Entry 8AC4 (electron microscopy, 2.70 A resolution); this record covers chains D and I of the 20 polymer chains in the assembly.

Chain D:
Molecule: YALI0A17468p
Organism: Yarrowia lipolytica
UniProtKB: Q6CGP7 (Q6CGP7_YARLI); numbering as in UniProt (aligned over 1-330)
Chain sequence (330 residues; row label = number of the first residue in the row):
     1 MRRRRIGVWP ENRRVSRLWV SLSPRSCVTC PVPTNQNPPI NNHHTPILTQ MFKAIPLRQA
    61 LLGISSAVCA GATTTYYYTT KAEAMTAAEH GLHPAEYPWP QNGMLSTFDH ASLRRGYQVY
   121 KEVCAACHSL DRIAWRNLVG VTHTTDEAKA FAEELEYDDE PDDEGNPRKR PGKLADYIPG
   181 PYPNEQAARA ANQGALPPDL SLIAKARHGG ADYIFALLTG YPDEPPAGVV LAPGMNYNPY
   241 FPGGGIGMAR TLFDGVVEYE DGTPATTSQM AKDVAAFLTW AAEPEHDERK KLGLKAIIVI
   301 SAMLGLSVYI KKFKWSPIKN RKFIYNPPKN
Unresolved in the structure: 1-84, 329-330
Bound ions: heme c Fe: His128, Met248
Residues lining bound ligands:
  - heme c (HEC): Val119, Val123, Cys124, Cys127, His128, Asn192, Ala195, Leu196, Pro197, Pro198, Leu200, Ile203, Arg207, Tyr213, Ile214, Leu217, Leu218, Phe241, Ile246, Gly247, Met248, Thr251, Leu252, Val274, Leu278
  - phosphatidylethanolamine (PTY): Leu292, Lys295, Ala296, Val299, Ile300, Met303

Chain I:
Molecule: Complex III subunit 9
Organism: Yarrowia lipolytica
UniProtKB: Q6CG23 (Q6CG23_YARLI); numbering as in UniProt (aligned over 1-69)
Chain sequence (69 residues; each row starts with the number of its first residue):
     1 MAWATTFYNV FVKRNSAFVA TILASAFVFD MTFETAIDNF WDRINAGKQW KDIRHKYIEA
    61 AGDDDEDDE
Unresolved in the structure: 1-3, 58-69
Residues lining bound ligands: 1,2-diacyl-sn-glycero-3-phosphocholine (PC1): Tyr8, Val12, Lys13, Arg14, Asn15, Phe18, Val19, Ile22

Interface between chain D and chain I:
Contacting residue pairs - 34 pairs, chain D then chain I:
  Pro100(D) - Lys48(I)  hydrogen bond (backbone-side chain)
  Leu105(D) - Trp41(I)
  Leu105(D) - Ile44(I)  hydrophobic
  Leu105(D) - Asn45(I)  hydrogen bond (backbone-side chain)
  Ser106(D) - Asn45(I)
  Ser106(D) - Lys48(I)
  Thr107(D) - Trp41(I)
  Thr107(D) - Asn45(I)  hydrogen bond (backbone-side chain)
  Thr107(D) - Lys48(I)  hydrogen bond (backbone-side chain)
  Phe108(D) - Lys48(I)
  Asp109(D) - Lys48(I)
  His110(D) - Lys48(I)  hydrogen bond (backbone-backbone)
  His110(D) - Trp50(I)
  His110(D) - Ile53(I)
  Ala111(D) - Ile53(I)
  Arg114(D) - Tyr57(I)
  Gly140(D) - Trp50(I)
  Val141(D) - Trp50(I)
  Thr142(D) - Trp50(I)
  His143(D) - Trp50(I)
  Thr144(D) - Trp50(I)
  Thr144(D) - Tyr57(I)
  Glu147(D) - Tyr57(I)
  Asp287(D) - Trp41(I)
  Lys290(D) - Trp41(I)
  Lys291(D) - Asp38(I)  salt bridge
  Lys291(D) - Trp41(I)
  Leu294(D) - Trp41(I)  hydrophobic
  Lys295(D) - Phe33(I)
  Lys295(D) - Glu34(I)
  Lys295(D) - Ile37(I)
  Ile298(D) - Phe33(I)  hydrophobic
  Ile298(D) - Ile37(I)  hydrophobic
  Val299(D) - Phe33(I)  hydrophobic
Other interface residues (no listed pair), chain D (24 interface residues in all): Met104, Glu260
Other interface residues (no listed pair), chain I (15 interface residues in all): Phe29, Phe40, Gly47, Gln49

In short:
24 residues of chain D face 15 of chain I across their interface, with 5 hydrogen bonds and 1 salt bridge.
Polar contacts include Lys291(D)-Asp38(I), Pro100(D)-Lys48(I) and Leu105(D)-Asn45(I). Chain D binds heme c and
phosphatidylethanolamine. Ligands of chain I: 1,2-diacyl-sn-glycero-3-phosphocholine.
Chain D is YALI0A17468p and chain I is Complex III subunit 9, both from Yarrowia lipolytica; the structure,
Complex III2 from Yarrowia lipolytica, apo, c-position, was determined by electron microscopy, deposited
together with 8AB6, 8AB7, 8AB8, 8AB9, 8ABA, 8ABB and 11 further entries.
